Entry 6ASX (electron microscopy, 3.80 A resolution); this record covers chains H and J of the 8 polymer chains in the assembly.

Chain H:
Protein: DNA-directed RNA polymerase subunit alpha
Organism: Escherichia coli
Notes: EC 2.7.7.6
UniProt: P0A7Z4 (RPOA_ECOLI); residues 1-234 here = UniProt positions 1-234
Sequence (239 residues; row label = number of the first residue in the row):
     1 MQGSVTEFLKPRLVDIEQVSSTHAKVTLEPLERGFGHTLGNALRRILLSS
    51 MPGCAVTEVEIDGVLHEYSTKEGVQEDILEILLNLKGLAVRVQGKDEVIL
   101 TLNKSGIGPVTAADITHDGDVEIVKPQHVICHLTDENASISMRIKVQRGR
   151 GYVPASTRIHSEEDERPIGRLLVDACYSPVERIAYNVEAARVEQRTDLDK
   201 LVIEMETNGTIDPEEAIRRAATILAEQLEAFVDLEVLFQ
Not modelled in the structure: 1-3, 160-168, 233-239
Construct notes: expression tag (235-239)
Curated features (UniProtKB/Swiss-Prot):
  - region: E162 to E165 (Required for interaction with Crp at class II promoters)
  - mutagenesis: R45 (R45C: In rpoA112; temperature-sensitive, blocks RNA polymerase assembly), E162 to E165 (5-fold decrease in CRP-class II promoter-dependent transcription), E165 (E165K: 5-fold decrease in CRP-class II promoter-dependent transcription), R191 (R191C: In rpoA101; temperature-sensitive)

Chain J:
Protein: DNA-directed RNA polymerase subunit beta'
Organism: Escherichia coli (strain K12)
Notes: EC 2.7.7.6
UniProt: P0A8T7 (RPOC_ECOLI); residue numbers follow UniProt; this construct covers 1-1407
Sequence (1407 residues; each row starts with the number of its first residue):
     1 MKDLLKFLKAQTKTEEFDAIKIALASPDMIRSWSFGEVKKPETINYRTFK
    51 PERDGLFCARIFGPVKDYECLCGKYKRLKHRGVICEKCGVEVTQTKVRRE
   101 RMGHIELASPTAHIWFLKSLPSRIGLLLDMPLRDIERVLYFESYVVIEGG
   151 MTNLERQQILTEEQYLDALEEFGDEFDAKMGAEAIQALLKSMDLEQECEQ
   201 LREELNETNSETKRKKLTKRIKLLEAFVQSGNKPEWMILTVLPVLPPDLR
   251 PLVPLDGGRFATSDLNDLYRRVINRNNRLKRLLDLAAPDIIVRNEKRMLQ
   301 EAVDALLDNGRRGRAITGSNKRPLKSLADMIKGKQGRFRQNLLGKRVDYS
   351 GRSVITVGPYLRLHQCGLPKKMALELFKPFIYGKLELRGLATTIKAAKKM
   401 VEREEAVVWDILDEVIREHPVLLNRAPTLHRLGIQAFEPVLIEGKAIQLH
   451 PLVCAAYNADFDGDQMAVHVPLTLEAQLEARALMMSTNNILSPANGEPII
   501 VPSQDVVLGLYYMTRDCVNAKGEGMVLTGPKEAERLYRSGLASLHARVKV
   551 RITEYEKDANGELVAKTSLKDTTVGRAILWMIVPKGLPYSIVNQALGKKA
   601 ISKMLNTCYRILGLKPTVIFADQIMYTGFAYAARSGASVGIDDMVIPEKK
   651 HEIISEAEAEVAEIQEQFQSGLVTAGERYNKVIDIWAAANDRVSKAMMDN
   701 LQTETVINRDGQEEKQVSFNSIYMMADSGARGSAAQIRQLAGMRGLMAKP
   751 DGSIIETPITANFREGLNVLQYFISTHGARKGLADTALKTANSGYLTRRL
   801 VDVAQDLVVTEDDCGTHEGIMMTPVIEGGDVKEPLRDRVLGRVTAEDVLK
   851 PGTADILVPRNTLLHEQWCDLLEENSVDAVKVRSVVSCDTDFGVCAHCYG
   901 RDLARGHIINKGEAIGVIAAQSIGEPGTQLTMRTFHIGGAASRAAAESSI
   951 QVKNKGSIKLSNVKSVVNSSGKLVITSRNTELKLIDEFGRTKESYKVPYG
  1001 AVLAKGDGEQVAGGETVANWDPHTMPVITEVSGFVRFTDMIDGQTITRQT
  1051 DELTGLSSLVVLDSAERTAGGKDLRPALKIVDAQGNDVLIPGTDMPAQYF
  1101 LPGKAIVQLEDGVQISSGDTLARIPQESGGTKDITGGLPRVADLFEARRP
  1151 KEPAILAEISGIVSFGKETKGKRRLVITPVDGSDPYEEMIPKWRQLNVFE
  1201 GERVERGDVISDGPEAPHDILRLRGVHAVTRYIVNEVQDVYRLQGVKIND
  1251 KHIEVIVRQMLRKATIVNAGSSDFLEGEQVEYSRVKIANRELEANGKVGA
  1301 TYSRDLLGITKASLATESFISAASFQETTRVLTEAAVAGKRDELRGLKEN
  1351 VIVGRLIPAGTGYAYHQDRMRRRAAGEAPAAPQVTAEDASASLAELLNAG
  1401 LGGSDNE
Not modelled in the structure: 1-15, 934-945, 1127-1134, 1374-1407
Curated features (UniProtKB/Swiss-Prot):
  - binding site (Zn(2+)): C70, C72, C85, C88, C814, C888, C895, C898
  - binding site (Mg(2+)): D460, D462, D464
  - modified residue: K983 (N6-acetyllysine)
  - mutagenesis: Q504 (Q504P: Resistant to antibiotics salinamide A and B), N690 (N690D: Resistant to antibiotics salinamide A and B), M697 (M697V: Resistant to antibiotics salinamide A and B), A735 (A735T: Resistant to antibiotics salinamide A and B), R738 (R738C/H/P/S: Resistant to antibiotics salinamide A and B), A748 (A748E: Resistant to antibiotics salinamide A and B), P758 (P758S/T: Resistant to antibiotics salinamide A and B), F763 (F763C: Resistant to antibiotics salinamide A and B), S775 (S775A: Resistant to antibiotics salinamide A and B), A779 (A779T/V: Resistant to antibiotics salinamide A and B), R780 (R780C: Resistant to antibiotics salinamide A and B), G782 (G782A/C: Resistant to antibiotics salinamide A and B), 1 further mutagenesis entry in UniProt
What the authors report for this chain:
  - binding site for the 32-nt DNA strand: R346, R352
  - conformationally variable residues (helix shift): L788

Interface between chain H and chain J:
Residue-residue contacts (32):
  L48(H) with R538(J); S539(J)
  L79(H) with V526(J), hydrophobic
  E80(H) with R551(J), salt bridge; L569(J)
  L83(H) with V526(J), hydrophobic; L527(J); T528(J); R551(J)
  N84(H) with R551(J), hydrogen bond
  K86(H) with V526(J); E532(J), salt bridge
  Y152(H) with E532(J); R535(J); L536(J), hydrophobic; L541(J), hydrophobic
  P154(H) with L541(J), hydrophobic
  D174(H) with M525(J); V526(J)
  C176(H) with R535(J)
  S178(H) with R535(J)
  V180(H) with R535(J), hydrogen bond (backbone-side chain)
  E181(H) with K531(J); R535(J)
  R182(H) with E534(J), salt bridge; M581(J)
  R191(H) with W409(J); D410(J), salt bridge; D413(J), salt bridge
  Q194(H) with A406(J)
  T196(H) with E443(J)
  E206(H) with K531(J), salt bridge
Interface residues without a listed pair, chain H (20 interface residues in all): R44, S49
Interface residues without a listed pair, chain J (22 interface residues in all): K370, K549

Summary:
Chain H and chain J form an interface of 20 and 22 residues respectively; the contacts include 2 hydrogen
bonds and 6 salt bridges. Polar pairs include E80(H)-R551(J), K86(H)-E532(J) and R182(H)-E534(J). From the
paper: a binding site for the 32-nt DNA strand at R346(J) and R352(J); conformational variability at L788(J).
Chain H is DNA-directed RNA polymerase subunit alpha (Escherichia coli) and chain J is DNA-directed RNA
polymerase subunit beta' (Escherichia coli (strain K12)); the structure, CryoEM structure of E.coli his pause
elongation complex, was determined by electron microscopy (same publication as 6BJS).
